6F7Y - chain A; structure by X-ray diffraction, 1.60 A resolution.

# Chain A
Molecule: Fucose-binding lectin protein
Source organism: Ralstonia solanacearum
Notes: engineered mutation(s): S88A
UniProtKB: A0A0S4TLR1 (A0A0S4TLR1_RALSL); residues 1-90 here correspond to UniProt positions 2-91 (UniProt number = residue number + 1)
Sequence (90 residues; numbered 1 to 90; the number before each row is that of its first residue):
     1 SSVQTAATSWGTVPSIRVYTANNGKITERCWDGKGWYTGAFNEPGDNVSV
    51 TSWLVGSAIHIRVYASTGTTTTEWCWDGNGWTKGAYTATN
Modified / non-standard residues: Ser1 (N,N-dimethyl-L-serine; SNM); Lys25, Lys34, Lys83 (N-dimethyl-lysine; MLY)
Reported in the primary citation:
  - contacts within the chain: Asp32-Tyr37 (hydrogen bond)

# Summary
The paper reports contacts within the chain involving Asp32 and Tyr37.
Chain A is Fucose-binding lectin protein (Ralstonia solanacearum); the structure, Crystal structure of
dimethylated RSL, cucurbituril-free form, was determined by X-ray diffraction together with 6F7W and 6F7X from
the same study.
